Entry 3EDQ (X-ray diffraction, 1.61 A resolution); this record covers chains A and B of the 6 polymer chains in the assembly.

Chain A:
Name: Caspase-3
Source organism: Homo sapiens
Notes: EC 3.4.22.56
Reference sequence: P42574 (CASP3_HUMAN); residue numbers follow UniProt; this construct covers 29-175
Chain sequence (147 residues; numbered 29 to 175; the number before each row is that of its first residue):
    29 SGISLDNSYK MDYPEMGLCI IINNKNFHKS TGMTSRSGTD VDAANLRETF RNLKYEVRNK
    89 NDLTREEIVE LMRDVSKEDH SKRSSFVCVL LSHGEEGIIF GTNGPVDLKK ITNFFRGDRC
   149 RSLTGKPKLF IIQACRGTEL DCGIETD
Unresolved in the structure: 29-34, 175
Curated features (UniProtKB/Swiss-Prot):
  - active site: His121, Cys163
  - modified residue: Cys163 (S-nitrosocysteine)
  - mutagenesis: Asp175 (D175A: In P3-D3A mutant; abolished cleavage and activation, leading to prevent thiol protease activity; when associated with A-9 and A-28)
From the paper describing this entry:
  - catalytic residues: His121, Cys163
  - conformationally variable residues (loop rearrangement, side-chain flip): Gly60, His121
  - binding site for AC-LDESD-CHO peptide: Cys163

Chain B:
Name: Caspase-3
Source organism: Homo sapiens
Notes: EC 3.4.22.56
Reference sequence: P42574 (CASP3_HUMAN); numbering as in UniProt (aligned over 176-277)
Chain sequence (108 residues; row label = number of the first residue in the row):
   176 SGVDDDMACH KIPVEADFLY AYSTAPGYYS WRNSKDGSWF IQSLCAMLKQ YADKLEFMHI
   236 LTRVNRKVAT EFESFSFDAT FHAKKQIPCI VSMLTKELYF YHHHHHHH
Unresolved in the structure: 176-185, 279-283
Construct notes: expression tag (278-283)
Curated features (UniProtKB/Swiss-Prot):
  - modified residue: Arg207 (Microbial infection: ADP-riboxanated arginine)
  - mutagenesis: Arg207 (R207A: Abolished ADP-riboxanation by C.violaceum CopC)
From the paper describing this entry:
  - binding site for AC-LDESD-CHO peptide: Tyr204, Trp206, Arg207, Ser209, Phe250, Phe252
  - specificity-determining residues: Ser209, Phe250, Phe252
  - conformationally variable residues (loop rearrangement): Asp253

Chain A / chain B interface:
Residue-residue contacts (107):
  Asn35(A) with Lys271(B); Glu272(B), hydrogen bond (backbone-backbone)
  Ser36(A) with Lys271(B); Glu272(B); Tyr274(B)
  Tyr37(A) with Asp192(B), hydrogen bond; Leu269(B); Thr270(B), hydrogen bond (side chain-backbone); Lys271(B); Glu272(B), hydrogen bond (backbone-backbone); His277(B)
  Lys38(A) with His277(B)
  Met39(A) with Tyr274(B); His277(B), hydrogen bond (backbone-side chain)
  Asp40(A) with His277(B)
  Met44(A) with Phe275(B)
  Met61(A) with Arg207(B)
  Arg64(A) with Arg207(B)
  Ser65(A) with Arg207(B), hydrogen bond (backbone-side chain); Asn208(B); Ser209(B)
  Gly66(A) with Asn208(B); Ser209(B), hydrogen bond (backbone-backbone); Gly212(B)
  Val69(A) with Lys210(B); Asp211(B)
  Asp70(A) with Gly212(B); Ser213(B), hydrogen bond; Ile216(B)
  Asn73(A) with Cys220(B); Lys224(B)
  Leu74(A) with Ile216(B), hydrophobic; Cys220(B), hydrophobic
  Thr77(A) with Cys220(B), hydrogen bond; Leu223(B); Lys224(B)
  Phe78(A) with Leu223(B), hydrophobic
  Leu81(A) with Ala227(B), hydrophobic; Phe275(B), hydrophobic
  Tyr83(A) with Phe275(B)
  Leu119(A) with Ile216(B), hydrophobic
  Glu124(A) with Pro201(B); Gly202(B), hydrogen bond (side chain-backbone)
  Leu136(A) with Tyr197(B), hydrophobic
  Lys137(A) with Glu190(B), salt bridge
  Thr140(A) with Phe193(B); Tyr195(B)
  Phe143(A) with Phe193(B)
  Arg144(A) with Val189(B); Phe193(B)
  Gly145(A) with Val189(B), hydrogen bond (backbone-backbone)
  Asp146(A) with Val189(B)
  Gly153(A) with Asp192(B)
  Lys154(A) with Asp192(B)
  Pro155(A) with Asp192(B)
  Lys156(A) with Ala191(B); Asp192(B), hydrogen bond (backbone-backbone); Phe193(B); Leu194(B), hydrogen bond (backbone-backbone)
  Leu157(A) with Leu194(B); Phe232(B), hydrophobic; Leu273(B), hydrophobic
  Phe158(A) with Phe193(B), hydrophobic; Leu194(B), hydrogen bond (backbone-backbone); Tyr195(B); Ala196(B), hydrogen bond (backbone-backbone)
  Ile159(A) with Ala196(B); Phe215(B), hydrophobic; Leu219(B), hydrophobic
  Ile160(A) with Ala196(B), hydrogen bond (backbone-backbone); Tyr197(B), hydrophobic; Ser198(B), hydrogen bond (backbone-backbone)
  Gln161(A) with Ser198(B), hydrogen bond; Ser205(B), hydrogen bond; Ser213(B), hydrogen bond; Phe215(B)
  Ala162(A) with Ser198(B); Thr199(B); Ser205(B)
  Cys163(A) with Tyr203(B); Tyr204(B), hydrophobic; Ser205(B), hydrogen bond (side chain-backbone)
  Arg164(A) with Tyr197(B); Thr199(B), hydrogen bond (side chain-backbone); Ala200(B); Pro201(B); Gly202(B), hydrogen bond (backbone-backbone); Tyr203(B), hydrogen bond (backbone-backbone); Cys264(B)
  Gly165(A) with Gly202(B); Tyr203(B), hydrogen bond (backbone-backbone); Tyr204(B), hydrogen bond (backbone-backbone)
  Thr166(A) with Gly202(B), hydrogen bond (backbone-backbone); Tyr204(B)
  Glu167(A) with Gly202(B), hydrogen bond (backbone-backbone); Tyr203(B); Tyr204(B), hydrogen bond (backbone-backbone)
  Leu168(A) with Tyr203(B); Tyr204(B), hydrophobic; Trp206(B), hydrophobic; Thr255(B); Phe256(B), hydrophobic; Lys259(B)
  Asp169(A) with Tyr203(B); Lys259(B); Lys260(B), hydrogen bond (backbone-backbone)
  Gly171(A) with Lys260(B)
Other interface residues (no listed pair), chain A (53 interface residues in all): Ser63, Thr67, Glu76, Asn80, Asn141, Thr152, Cys170
Other interface residues (no listed pair), chain B (50 interface residues in all): Ile187, Gln217, Ala258, Tyr276

Summary:
Chain A and chain B form an interface of 53 and 50 residues respectively; the contacts include 30 hydrogen
bonds and 1 salt bridge. Among the polar pairs are Lys137(A)-Glu190(B), Tyr37(A)-Asp192(B) and
Tyr37(A)-Thr270(B). From the paper: catalytic residues His121(A) and Cys163(A); a binding site for
AC-LDESD-CHO peptide at Cys163(A) and Tyr204(B) among others.
Chain A is Caspase-3 and chain B is Caspase-3, both from Homo sapiens; the structure, Crystal structure of
Caspase-3 with inhibitor AC-LDESD-CHO, was determined by X-ray diffraction, deposited together with 3EDR.
